Entry 5VLJ (electron microscopy, 10.50 A resolution (very low resolution: no residue pairs are listed; an interface is given only as per-side residue counts)); this record covers chains A and B of the 3 polymer chains in the assembly.

[Chain A]
Molecule: Dynein heavy chain, cytoplasmic
Organism: Saccharomyces cerevisiae
UniProt: P36022 (DYHC_YEAST); numbering as in UniProt; present here: 1448-3028, 3298-4092
Chain sequence (2376 residues; numbered 1448 to 4092; 269 numbers in that range are skipped by the numbering (no residue carries them; nothing is unmodelled there); the number before each row is that of its first residue):
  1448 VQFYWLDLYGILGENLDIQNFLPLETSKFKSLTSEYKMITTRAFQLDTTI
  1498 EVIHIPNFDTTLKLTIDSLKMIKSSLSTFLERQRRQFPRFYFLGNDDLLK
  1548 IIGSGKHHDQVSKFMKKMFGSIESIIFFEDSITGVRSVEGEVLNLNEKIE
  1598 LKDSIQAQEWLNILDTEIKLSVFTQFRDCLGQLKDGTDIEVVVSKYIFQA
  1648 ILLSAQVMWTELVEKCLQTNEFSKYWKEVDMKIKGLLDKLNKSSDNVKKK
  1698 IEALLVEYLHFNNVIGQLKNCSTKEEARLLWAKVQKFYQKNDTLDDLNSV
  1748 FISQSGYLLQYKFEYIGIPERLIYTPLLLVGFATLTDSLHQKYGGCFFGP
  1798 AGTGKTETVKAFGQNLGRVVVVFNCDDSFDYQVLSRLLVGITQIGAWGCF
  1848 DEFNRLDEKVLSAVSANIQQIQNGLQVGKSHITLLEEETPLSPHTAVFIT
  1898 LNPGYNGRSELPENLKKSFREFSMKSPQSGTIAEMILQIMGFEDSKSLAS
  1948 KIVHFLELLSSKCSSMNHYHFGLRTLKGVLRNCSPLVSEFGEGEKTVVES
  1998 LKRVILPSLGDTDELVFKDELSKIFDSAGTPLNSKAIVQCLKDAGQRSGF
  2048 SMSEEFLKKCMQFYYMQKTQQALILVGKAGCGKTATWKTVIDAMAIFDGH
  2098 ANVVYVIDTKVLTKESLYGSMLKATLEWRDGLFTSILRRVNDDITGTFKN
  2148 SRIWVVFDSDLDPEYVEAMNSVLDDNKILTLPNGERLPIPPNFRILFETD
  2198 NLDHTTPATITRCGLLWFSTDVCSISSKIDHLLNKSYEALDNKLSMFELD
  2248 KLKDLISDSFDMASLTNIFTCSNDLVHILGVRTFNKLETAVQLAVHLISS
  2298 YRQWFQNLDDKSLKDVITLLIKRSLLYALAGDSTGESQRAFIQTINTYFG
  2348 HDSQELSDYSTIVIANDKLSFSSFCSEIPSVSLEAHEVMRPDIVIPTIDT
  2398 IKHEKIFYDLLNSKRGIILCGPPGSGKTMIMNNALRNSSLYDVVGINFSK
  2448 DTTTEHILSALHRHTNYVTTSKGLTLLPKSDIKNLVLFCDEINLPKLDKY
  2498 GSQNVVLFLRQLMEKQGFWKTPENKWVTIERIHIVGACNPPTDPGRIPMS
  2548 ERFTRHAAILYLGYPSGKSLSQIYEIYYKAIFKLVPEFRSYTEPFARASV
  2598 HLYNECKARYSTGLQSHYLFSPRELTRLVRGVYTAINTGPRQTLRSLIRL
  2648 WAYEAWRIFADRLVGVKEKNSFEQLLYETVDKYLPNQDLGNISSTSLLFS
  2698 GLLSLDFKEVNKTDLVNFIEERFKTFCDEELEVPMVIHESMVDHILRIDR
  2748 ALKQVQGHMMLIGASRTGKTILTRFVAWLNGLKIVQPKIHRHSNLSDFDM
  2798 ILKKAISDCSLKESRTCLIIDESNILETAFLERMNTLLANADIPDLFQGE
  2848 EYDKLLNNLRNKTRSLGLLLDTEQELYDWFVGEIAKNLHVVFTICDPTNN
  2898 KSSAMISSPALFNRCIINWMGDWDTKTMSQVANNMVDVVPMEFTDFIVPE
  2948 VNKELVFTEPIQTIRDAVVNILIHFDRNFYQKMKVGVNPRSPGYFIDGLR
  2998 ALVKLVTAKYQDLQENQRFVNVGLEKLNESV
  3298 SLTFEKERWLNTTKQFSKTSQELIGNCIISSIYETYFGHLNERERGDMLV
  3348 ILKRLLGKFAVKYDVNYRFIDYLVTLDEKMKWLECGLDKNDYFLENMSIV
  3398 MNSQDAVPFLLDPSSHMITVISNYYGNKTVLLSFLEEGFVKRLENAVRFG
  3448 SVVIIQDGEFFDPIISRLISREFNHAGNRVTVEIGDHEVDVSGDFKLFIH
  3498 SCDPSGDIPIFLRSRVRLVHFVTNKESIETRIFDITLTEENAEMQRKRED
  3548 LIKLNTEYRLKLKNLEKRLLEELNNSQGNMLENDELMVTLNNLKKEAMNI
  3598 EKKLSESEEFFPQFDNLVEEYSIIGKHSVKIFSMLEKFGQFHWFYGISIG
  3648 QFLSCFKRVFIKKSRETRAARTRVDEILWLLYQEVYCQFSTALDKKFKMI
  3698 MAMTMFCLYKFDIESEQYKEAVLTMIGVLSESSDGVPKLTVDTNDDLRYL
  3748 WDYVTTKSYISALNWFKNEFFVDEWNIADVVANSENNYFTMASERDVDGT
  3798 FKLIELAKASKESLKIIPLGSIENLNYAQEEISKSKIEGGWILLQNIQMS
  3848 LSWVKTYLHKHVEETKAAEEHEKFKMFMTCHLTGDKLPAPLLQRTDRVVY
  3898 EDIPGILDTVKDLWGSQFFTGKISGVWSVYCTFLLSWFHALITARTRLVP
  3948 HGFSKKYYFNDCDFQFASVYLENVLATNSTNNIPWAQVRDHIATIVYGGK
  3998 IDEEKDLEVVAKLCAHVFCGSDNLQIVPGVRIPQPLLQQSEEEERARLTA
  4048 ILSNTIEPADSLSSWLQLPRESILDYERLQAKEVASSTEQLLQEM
Construct notes: conflict Phe1575 (Leu in P36022), Ser1578 (Phe in P36022), Glu1668 (Gln in P36022), Val1777 (Ile in P36022), Val1984 (Ile in P36022), Val2936 (Ile in P36022), Gly3343 (Ala in P36022), Val3444 (Ile in P36022), Arg3556 (Lys in P36022), Asp3742 (Asn in P36022), Val3895 (Phe in P36022), Asp4072 (Asn in P36022)
Cystine bridges: Cys2078-Cys2220
UniProt features mapped onto this chain:
  - binding site (ATP): Gly1796 to Thr1803, Gly2074 to Thr2081, Gly2418 to Thr2425, Gly2760 to Thr2767
What the authors report for this chain:
  - mutagenesis - E3012A/Q3014A/N3018A: decreased localization

[Chain B]
Molecule: Nuclear distribution protein PAC1
Organism: Saccharomyces cerevisiae
UniProt: A6ZPA6 (LIS1_YEAS7); residue numbers follow UniProt; this construct covers 140-493
Chain sequence (354 residues; each row starts with the number of its first residue):
   140 LKWIPRNLPSCLINVESSVTSVKLHPNLPIVFVATDHGKLYAFDLFNYTI
   190 PLASLQSHTKAITSMDVLFTNYTNSSKKNYLVIVTASKDLQIHVFKWVSE
   240 ECKFQQIRSLLGHEHIVSAVKIWQKNNDVHIASCSRDQTVKIWDFHNGWS
   290 LKTFQPHSQWVRSIDVLGDYIISGSHDTTLRLTHWPSGNGLSVGTGHEFP
   340 IEKVKFIHFIEDSPEIRFRTPSTDRYKNWGMQYCVSASRDRTIKIWEIPL
   390 PTLMAHRAPIPNPTDSNFRCVLTLKGHLSWVRDISIRGQYLFSCADDKSV
   440 RCWDLNTGQCLHVWEKLHTGFVNCLDLDVDFDSNVTPRQMMVTGGLDCKS
   490 NVFM

[Interface between chain A and chain B]
At this resolution (10 A) residue pairs are not listed: 10 residues of chain A and 14 of chain B lie at the interface.

[Summary]
10 residues of chain A and 14 residues of chain B are in contact. UniProt lists 32 ATP-binding residues on
chain A. From the paper: E3012A/Q3014A/N3018A of chain A reduce localization.
Here chain A is Dynein heavy chain, cytoplasmic and chain B is Nuclear distribution protein PAC1, both from
Saccharomyces cerevisiae. Entry 5VLJ (Cryo-EM structure of yeast cytoplasmic dynein with Walker B mutation at
AAA3 in presence of ATP-VO4) was determined by electron microscopy together with 5VH9 from the same study.
